8UBE - chains B and I of the 9 polymer chains in the assembly; structure by electron microscopy, 3.05 A resolution.

Chain B:
Protein: Avd
Source organism: Bordetella phage BPP-1
UniProt: chimeric construct of Q775D7, Q9FA38: residues 1-124 from Q775D7 (Q775D7_BPBPP) positions 1-124 (same numbers); residues 125-290 from Q9FA38 positions 5-170 (UniProt number = residue number - 120)
Sequence (290 residues; numbered 1 to 290; the number before each row is that of its first residue):
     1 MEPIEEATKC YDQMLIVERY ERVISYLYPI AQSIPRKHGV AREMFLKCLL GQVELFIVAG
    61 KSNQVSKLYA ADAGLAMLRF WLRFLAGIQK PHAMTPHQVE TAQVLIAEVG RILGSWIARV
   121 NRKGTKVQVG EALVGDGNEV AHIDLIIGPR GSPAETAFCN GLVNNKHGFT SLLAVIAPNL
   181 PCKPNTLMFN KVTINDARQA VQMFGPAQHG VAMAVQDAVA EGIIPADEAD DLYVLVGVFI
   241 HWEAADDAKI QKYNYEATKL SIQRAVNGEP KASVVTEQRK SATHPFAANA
Not modelled in the structure: 123-290

Chain I:
Molecule: Diversity-generating retroelement (DGR) RNA Sp
Sequence (140 nucleotides; row label = number of the first residue in the row):
     1 CAUGGCUCUG CCAACGCUAC GGCUUGGCGG GCUGGCCUUU CCUCAAUAGG UGGUCAGCCG
    61 GUUCUGUCCU GCUUCGGCGA ACACGUUACA CGGUUCGGCA AAACGUCGAU UACUGAAAAU
   121 GGAAAGGCGG GGCCGACUUC
Not modelled in the structure: 140

Chain B / chain I interface:
Residue-residue contacts (22; chain B residue first):
  Tyr26(B) - C44(I)  hydrogen bond to the phosphate
  Pro29(B) - C42(I)  sugar contact
  Ile30(B) - U43(I)  sugar contact
  Gln32(B) - C1(I)  phosphate contact
  Gln32(B) - U3(I)  hydrogen bond to the base
  Ser33(B) - C1(I)  phosphate contact
  Ile34(B) - C1(I)  phosphate contact
  Pro35(B) - C1(I)  phosphate contact
  Arg36(B) - C1(I)  base contact
  Arg36(B) - U3(I)  phosphate contact
  Arg36(B) - G4(I)  salt bridge to the phosphate
  Arg36(B) - G5(I)  base contact
  Lys37(B) - G4(I)  sugar contact
  His38(B) - G4(I)  base contact
  Gly39(B) - G4(I)  hydrogen bond to the base
  Val40(B) - G4(I)  hydrogen bond to the base
  Arg42(B) - U3(I)  hydrogen bond to the sugar
  Leu46(B) - U3(I)  base contact
  His97(B) - C44(I)  phosphate contact
  His97(B) - A45(I)  phosphate contact
  Gln98(B) - U43(I)  hydrogen bond to the sugar
  Gln98(B) - C44(I)  phosphate contact

Summary:
Chain B and chain I form an interface of 16 and 8 residues respectively, with 6 hydrogen bonds and 1 salt
bridge. Polar contacts include Gln32(B)-U3(I), Gly39(B)-G4(I) and Val40(B)-G4(I).
Here chain B is Avd (Bordetella phage BPP-1) and chain I is Diversity-generating retroelement (DGR) RNA Sp.
Entry 8UBE (Diversity-generating retroelement (DGR) ribonucleoprotein reverse transcriptase - Resting State
1a) was determined by electron microscopy together with 8UB7, 8UB8, 8UB9, 8UBA, 8UBB, 8UBC, 8UBD and 8UBF from
the same study.
